PDB entry 3SLP | X-ray diffraction, 2.30 A resolution | chains B and E of the 5 polymer chains in the assembly

# Chain B
Protein: Exonuclease
Source organism: Enterobacteria phage lambda
Notes: EC 3.1.11.3
Reference sequence: P03697 (EXO_LAMBD); numbering as in UniProt (aligned over 1-226)
Sequence (229 residues; row label = number of the first residue in the row; numbers below 1 keep their minus sign (Gly-2 is residue -2)):
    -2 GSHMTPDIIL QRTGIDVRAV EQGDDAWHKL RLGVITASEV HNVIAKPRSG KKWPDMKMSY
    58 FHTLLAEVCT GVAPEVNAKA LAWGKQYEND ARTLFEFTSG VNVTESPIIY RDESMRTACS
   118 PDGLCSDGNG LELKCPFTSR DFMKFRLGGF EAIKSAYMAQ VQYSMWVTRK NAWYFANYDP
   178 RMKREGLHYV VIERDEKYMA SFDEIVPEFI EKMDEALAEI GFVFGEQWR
Disordered / not traced: -2 to 0
Construct notes: expression tag (-2 to 0)
Bound ions: Ca2+: Asp119, Glu129, Leu130
From the paper describing this entry:
  - catalytic residues: Lys131 (proposed by the authors, not directly observed)
  - mutagenesis - W24A, K49A, M53A, K76A, L78A, E85A: decreased catalytic activity
  - mutagenesis - R28A, R45A, D119A, K131A, R137A: abolished catalytic activity

# Chain E
Molecule: 12-nt DNA strand
Sequence (12 nucleotides; row label = number of the first residue in the row):
     1 GCGACTAGTC GC

# How chain B and chain E interact
Contacting residue pairs (18):
  Ala75(B) with DG1(E), base contact
  Ala77(B) with DG1(E), phosphate contact; DC2(E), sugar contact
  Leu78(B) with DG1(E), base contact
  Gly81(B) with DG1(E), phosphate contact
  Cys132(B) with DG1(E), phosphate contact
  Pro133(B) with DG1(E), phosphate contact; DC2(E), phosphate contact
  Phe134(B) with DG1(E), hydrogen bond to the phosphate; DC2(E), hydrogen bond to the phosphate; DG3(E), phosphate contact
  Thr135(B) with DC2(E), hydrogen bond to the phosphate; DG3(E), phosphate contact
  Arg137(B) with DC2(E), sugar contact
  Asp138(B) with DC2(E), phosphate contact
  Lys151(B) with DC2(E), salt bridge to the phosphate
  Tyr154(B) with DG1(E), sugar contact; DC2(E), phosphate contact
Other interface residues (no listed pair), chain B (13 interface residues in all): Arg45
Other interface residues (no listed pair), chain E (4 interface residues in all): DT9

# Overview
13 residues of chain B and 4 residues of chain E are in contact; the contacts include 3 hydrogen bonds and 1
salt bridge. Among the polar pairs are Phe134(B)-DG1(E), Phe134(B)-DC2(E) and Thr135(B)-DC2(E). The paper
reports the catalytic residue Lys131(B); W24A, K49A and M53A of chain B, among others, reduce catalytic
activity; 11 substitutions were tested in all.
Here chain B is Exonuclease (Enterobacteria phage lambda) and chain E is a 12-nt DNA strand. Entry 3SLP
(Crystal Structure of Lambda Exonuclease in Complex with a 12 BP Symmetric DNA Duplex) was determined by X-ray
diffraction (same publication as 3SM4).
